Entry 6N7I (electron microscopy, 3.20 A resolution); this record covers chains B and T of the 7 polymer chains in the assembly.

Chain B:
Name: DNA primase/helicase
Organism: Enterobacteria phage T7
Notes: EC 2.7.7.-, 3.6.4.12
Reference sequence: P03692 (PRIM_BPT7); numbering as in UniProt (aligned over 1-566)
Amino-acid sequence (566 residues; row label = number of the first residue in the row):
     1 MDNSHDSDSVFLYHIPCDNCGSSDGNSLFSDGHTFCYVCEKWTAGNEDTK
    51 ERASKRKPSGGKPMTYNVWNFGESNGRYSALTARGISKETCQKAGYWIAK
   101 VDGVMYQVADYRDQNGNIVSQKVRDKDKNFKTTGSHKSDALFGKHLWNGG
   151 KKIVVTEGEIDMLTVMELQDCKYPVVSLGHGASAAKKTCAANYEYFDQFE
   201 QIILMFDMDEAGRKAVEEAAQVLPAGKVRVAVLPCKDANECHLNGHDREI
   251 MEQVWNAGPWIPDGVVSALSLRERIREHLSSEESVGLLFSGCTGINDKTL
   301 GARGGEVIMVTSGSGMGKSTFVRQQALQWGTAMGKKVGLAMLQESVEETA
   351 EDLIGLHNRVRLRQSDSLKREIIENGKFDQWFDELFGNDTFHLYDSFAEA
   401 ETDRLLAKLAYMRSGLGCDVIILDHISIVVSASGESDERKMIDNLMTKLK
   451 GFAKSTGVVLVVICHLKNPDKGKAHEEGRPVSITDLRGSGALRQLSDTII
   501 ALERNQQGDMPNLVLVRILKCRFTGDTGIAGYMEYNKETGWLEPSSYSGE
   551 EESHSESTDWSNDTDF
Disordered / not traced: 1-263, 282-283, 397-401, 432-436, 550-566
Construct notes: engineered mutation Gln343 (Glu in P03692)
Ion coordination: Mg2+: Ser319, Gln343 (together with dTTP)
Ligand contacts:
  - dTTP (TTP), molecule 1: Ser312, Gly313, Ser314, Gly315, Met316, Gly317, Lys318, Ser319, Thr320, Gln343, His465, Arg504, Pro511, Asn512, Val514, Tyr535, Lys537, Leu542
  - dTTP (TTP), molecule 2: Gln494, Lys520, Cys521, Arg522, Phe523, Thr524, Gly525
Curated features (UniProtKB/Swiss-Prot):
  - zinc finger: Cys17 to Cys39 (C4-like)
  - region: Glu550 to Phe566 (Binding to viral DNA polymerase)
  - binding site (Zn(2+)): Cys17, Cys20, Cys36, Cys39
  - binding site (Mg(2+)): Glu157, Asp207, Asp237
  - binding site (ATP): Ser312 to Ser319
  - site (dTTP/dATP binding): Arg361, His465, Arg504, Arg522, Tyr535
What the authors report for this chain:
  - binding site for the 25-nt DNA strand (chain T): Lys467, Asn468, Arg487, Gly488, Gly490
  - binding site for dTTP: Arg504, Arg522, Tyr535
  - Mg2+ coordination: Ser319
  - mutagenesis - E343Q: abolished catalytic activity (citing earlier work)
  - mutagenesis - E343Q: increased binding to the 25-nt DNA strand (chain T) (citing earlier work)
  - catalytic residues: His465, Gln494
  - specificity-determining residues: His33 (citing earlier work)

Chain T:
Molecule: 25-nt DNA strand
Sequence (25 nucleotides; each row starts with the number of its first residue; numbers below 1 keep their minus sign (DT-1 is residue -1)):
    -1 TGGTCTTTTTTTTTTTTTTTTTTTT
Disordered / not traced: -1 to 3, 19-23

Interface between chain B and chain T:
Contacting residue pairs - 10 pairs, chain B then chain T:
  Arg439(B) - DT13(T)  hydrogen bond to the sugar
  Lys467(B) - DT15(T)  salt bridge to the phosphate
  Asn468(B) - DT16(T)  hydrogen bond to the phosphate
  Leu486(B) - DT15(T)  phosphate contact
  Arg487(B) - DT15(T)  hydrogen bond to the phosphate
  Arg487(B) - DT16(T)  salt bridge to the phosphate
  Gly488(B) - DT14(T)  phosphate contact
  Gly488(B) - DT15(T)  hydrogen bond to the phosphate
  Ser489(B) - DT14(T)  phosphate contact
  Gly490(B) - DT14(T)  hydrogen bond to the phosphate
Other interface residues (no listed pair), chain B (9 interface residues in all): Asp437
Other interface residues (no listed pair), chain T (5 interface residues in all): DT12

In short:
Chain B and chain T form an interface of 9 and 5 residues respectively; the contacts include 5 hydrogen bonds
and 2 salt bridges. Polar pairs include Arg439(B)-DT13(T), Asn468(B)-DT16(T) and Arg487(B)-DT15(T). Bound to
chain B: dTTP. From the paper: catalytic residues His465(B) and Gln494(B); E343Q of chain B abolishes
catalytic activity.
Here chain B is DNA primase/helicase (Enterobacteria phage T7) and chain T is a 25-nt DNA strand. Entry 6N7I
(Structure of bacteriophage T7 E343Q mutant gp4 helicase-primase in complex with ssDNA, dTTP, AC dinucleotide
and ...) was determined by electron microscopy together with 6N7N, 6N7S, 6N7T, 6N7V, 6N7W, 6N9U and 3 further
entries from the same study.
